PDB entry 2VUI | X-ray diffraction, 2.90 A resolution | chain B

== Chain B ==
Protein: Hydrogenase transcriptional regulatory protein HUPR1
Organism: Rhodobacter capsulatus
Notes: fragment: receiver domain, residues 5-140
UniProtKB: P26408 (HUPR_RHOCA); numbering as in UniProt (aligned over 5-140)
Amino-acid sequence (139 residues; numbered 5 to 143; the number before each row is that of its first residue):
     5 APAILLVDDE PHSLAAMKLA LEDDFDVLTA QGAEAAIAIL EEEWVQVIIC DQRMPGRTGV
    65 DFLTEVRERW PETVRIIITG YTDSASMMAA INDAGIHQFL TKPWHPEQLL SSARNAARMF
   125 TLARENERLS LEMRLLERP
Unresolved in the structure: 142-143
Metal / ion sites: Mg2+: D13, D55
Small-molecule neighbours: beryllium trifluoride (BEF): D55, Q56, R57, I82, T83, G84, Y85, K106

== In short ==
Bound to chain B: beryllium trifluoride. The Mg2+ site is built by D13 and D55.
Chain B is Hydrogenase transcriptional regulatory protein HUPR1 (Rhodobacter capsulatus); the structure,
Crystal structure of the HupR receiver domain in inhibitory phospho- state, was determined by X-ray
diffraction together with 2JK1 and 2VUH from the same study.
